PDB entry 3ZT5 | X-ray diffraction, 2.09 A resolution | chains A and B

# Chain A (and B)
Molecule: Putative glucanohydrolase PEP1A
Source organism: Streptomyces coelicolor
Notes: EC 2.4.1.-, 3.2.1.-; chain B of this document is another copy of the same molecule, construct and numbering; everything in this record applies to it too
UniProtKB: Q9L1K2 (PEP1A_STRCO); numbering as in UniProt (aligned over 1-675)
Amino-acid sequence (695 residues; row label = number of the first residue in the row; numbers below 1 keep their minus sign (Met-19 is residue -19)):
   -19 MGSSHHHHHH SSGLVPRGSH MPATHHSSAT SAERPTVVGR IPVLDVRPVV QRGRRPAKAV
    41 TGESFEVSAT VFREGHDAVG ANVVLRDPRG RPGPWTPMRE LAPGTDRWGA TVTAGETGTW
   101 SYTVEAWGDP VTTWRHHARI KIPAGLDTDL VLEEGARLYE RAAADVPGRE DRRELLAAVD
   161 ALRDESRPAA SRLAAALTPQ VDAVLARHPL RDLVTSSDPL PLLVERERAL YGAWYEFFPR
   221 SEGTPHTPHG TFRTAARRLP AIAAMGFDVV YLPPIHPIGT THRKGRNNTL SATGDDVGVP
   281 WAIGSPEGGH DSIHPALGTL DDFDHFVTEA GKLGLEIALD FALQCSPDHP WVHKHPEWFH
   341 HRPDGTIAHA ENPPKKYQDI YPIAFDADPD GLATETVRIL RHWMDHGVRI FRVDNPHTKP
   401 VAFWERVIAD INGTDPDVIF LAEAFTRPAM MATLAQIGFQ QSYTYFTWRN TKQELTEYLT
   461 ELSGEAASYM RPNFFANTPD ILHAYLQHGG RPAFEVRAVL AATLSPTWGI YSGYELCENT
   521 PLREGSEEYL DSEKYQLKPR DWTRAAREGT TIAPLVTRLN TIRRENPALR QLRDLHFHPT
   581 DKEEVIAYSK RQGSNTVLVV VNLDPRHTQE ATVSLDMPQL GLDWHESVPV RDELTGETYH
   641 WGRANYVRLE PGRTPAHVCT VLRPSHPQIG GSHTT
Not modelled in the structure: -19 to 14, 664-675
Differences from the reference sequence: expression tag (-19 to 0)
Swiss-Prot annotation at these positions:
  - active site: Asp394 (Nucleophile), Glu423 (Proton donor)
  - binding site (alpha-maltose 1-phosphate): Lys264, Gln324, Asp359, Asn395, Lys534, Tyr535
  - site: Asp480 (Transition state stabilizer)
Reported in the primary citation:
  - conformationally variable residues (side-chain flip): Ile360
  - binding site for alpha-D-glucopyranose: Trp281, Tyr357, Asp394, Glu423, Asp480
  - catalytic residues: Asp394, Glu423, Asp480 (by similarity / conservation)

# Interface between chain A and chain B
Residue-residue contacts (89):
  Thr16(A) with Ala402(B); Glu405(B)
  Val17(A) with Gln31(B); Arg34(B); Glu405(B), hydrogen bond (backbone-side chain)
  Val18(A) with Ala402(B); Glu405(B), hydrogen bond (backbone-side chain); Ile437(B), hydrophobic
  Arg20(A) with Asp366(B), salt bridge; Pro400(B)
  Pro22(A) with Val401(B), hydrophobic
  Leu24(A) with Gln31(B); Thr433(B)
  Asp25(A) with Arg32(B), salt bridge
  Val26(A) with Arg32(B), hydrogen bond (backbone-side chain)
  Val29(A) with Arg32(B)
  Gln31(A) with Leu24(B)
  Arg32(A) with Asp25(B), salt bridge; Val26(B), hydrogen bond (side chain-backbone); Val29(B); Leu200(B)
  Arg34(A) with Val17(B)
  Arg35(A) with Val17(B)
  Thr50(A) with Ala429(B)
  Phe52(A) with Ala429(B), hydrophobic; Met430(B), hydrophobic; Thr433(B)
  Arg53(A) with Met430(B)
  Glu54(A) with His397(B); Lys399(B); Pro400(B); Met430(B)
  Gly55(A) with His397(B), hydrogen bond (backbone-backbone); Thr398(B)
  His56(A) with Glu351(B), hydrogen bond (side chain-backbone); Asn352(B); Thr398(B)
  Gly84(A) with Arg427(B)
  Asp86(A) with Arg427(B), salt bridge; Ala429(B)
  Asp127(A) with Arg342(B), salt bridge
  Leu130(A) with Arg342(B); Pro343(B); Asp344(B)
  Val131(A) with Arg342(B)
  Glu134(A) with Arg342(B), salt bridge; Pro343(B)
  Arg137(A) with Pro343(B)
  Leu193(A) with Asp366(B)
  Asp198(A) with Arg34(B), salt bridge
  Leu200(A) with Arg32(B)
  Arg342(A) with Asp127(B), salt bridge; Leu130(B); Val131(B); Glu134(B), salt bridge
  Pro343(A) with Leu130(B); Glu133(B); Glu134(B); Arg137(B)
  Asp344(A) with Leu130(B)
  Glu351(A) with His56(B), hydrogen bond (backbone-side chain)
  Asn352(A) with His56(B)
  Asp366(A) with Arg20(B), salt bridge; Leu193(B)
  His397(A) with Glu54(B); Gly55(B), hydrogen bond (backbone-backbone)
  Thr398(A) with Glu54(B); Gly55(B); His56(B)
  Lys399(A) with Glu54(B)
  Pro400(A) with Arg20(B); Glu54(B)
  Val401(A) with Pro22(B), hydrophobic
  Ala402(A) with Thr16(B); Val18(B); Gly19(B)
  Glu405(A) with Thr16(B); Val17(B), hydrogen bond (side chain-backbone); Val18(B), hydrogen bond (side chain-backbone)
  Arg427(A) with Gly84(B); Asp86(B), salt bridge
  Ala429(A) with Thr50(B); Phe52(B), hydrophobic; Asp86(B)
  Met430(A) with Phe52(B), hydrophobic; Glu54(B)
  Thr433(A) with Leu24(B); Phe52(B)
  Ile437(A) with Val18(B), hydrophobic
Other interface residues (no listed pair), chain A (52 interface residues in all): Gly19, Glu133, Thr346, Pro353, Arg406
Other interface residues (no listed pair), chain B (51 interface residues in all): Arg35, Arg53, Thr346, Pro353, Arg406

# Summary
52 residues of chain A and 51 residues of chain B are in contact; the contacts include 10 hydrogen bonds and
11 salt bridges. Polar contacts include Arg20(A)-Asp366(B), Asp25(A)-Arg32(B) and Asp86(A)-Arg427(B). From the
paper: catalytic residues Asp394(A), Glu423(A) and Asp480(A); a binding site for alpha-D-glucopyranose at
Trp281(A), Tyr357(A) and Asp394(A) among others.
Chain A and chain B are both Putative glucanohydrolase PEP1A (Streptomyces coelicolor); the structure, GlgE
isoform 1 from Streptomyces coelicolor with maltose bound, was determined by X-ray diffraction (same
publication as 3ZSS, 3ZST, 3ZT6 and 3ZT7).
